Entry 6TPZ (X-ray diffraction, 1.30 A resolution); this record covers chain AAA.

Chain AAA:
Molecule: Bromodomain-containing protein 4
Organism: Homo sapiens
Reference sequence: O60885 (BRD4_HUMAN); residues 44-168 here = UniProt positions 44-168
Amino-acid sequence (127 residues; row label = number of the first residue in the row):
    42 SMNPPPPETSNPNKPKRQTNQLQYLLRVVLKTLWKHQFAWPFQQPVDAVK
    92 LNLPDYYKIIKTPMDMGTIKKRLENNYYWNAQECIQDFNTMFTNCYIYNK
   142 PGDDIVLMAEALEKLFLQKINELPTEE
Disordered / not traced: 167-168
Differences from the reference sequence: expression tag (42-43)
Small-molecule neighbours: NV2 (5-[1-(1,3-dimethoxypropan-2-yl)-5-morpholin-4-yl-benzimidazol-2-yl]-1,3-dimethyl-pyridin-2-one): Trp81, Pro82, Phe83, Gln85, Val87, Leu92, Leu94, Tyr97, Tyr139, Asn140, Ile146, Met149

Overview:
Bound to chain AAA: compound NV2.
Chain AAA is Bromodomain-containing protein 4 (Homo sapiens); the structure, N-TERMINAL BROMODOMAIN OF HUMAN
BRD4 WITH
5-(1-(1,3-dimethoxypropan-2-yl)-5-morpholino-1H-benzo[d]imidazol-2-yl)-1,3-dimethylpyridin-2(1H)-one, was
determined by X-ray diffraction (same publication as 6TQ2, 6TPX, 6TPY and 6TQ1).
